2B7F - chains A and B of the 3 polymer chains in the assembly; structure by X-ray diffraction, 2.60 A resolution.

# Chain A (and B)
Name: HTLV protease
Organism: Human T-lymphotropic virus 1
Notes: EC 3.4.23.-; fragment: HTLV Protease Delta-9 (residues 33-148); chain B of this document is another copy of the same molecule, construct and numbering; everything in this record applies to it too
Reference sequence: P10274 (VPRT_HTL1A); residues 1-116 here correspond to UniProt positions 33-148 (UniProt number = residue number + 32)
Amino-acid sequence (116 residues; row label = number of the first residue in the row):
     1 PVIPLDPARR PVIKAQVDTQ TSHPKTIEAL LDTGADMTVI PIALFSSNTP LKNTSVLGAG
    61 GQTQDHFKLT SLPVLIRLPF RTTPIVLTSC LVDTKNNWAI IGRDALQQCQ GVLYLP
Sequence notes: engineered mutation I40 (Leu72 in P10274)
What the authors report for this chain:
  - contacts within the chain: T63-H66 (hydrogen bond), N97-W98
  - binding site for (ACE)APQV(STA)VMHP peptide: M37, T54, L57, A59, L69, W98
  - self-association interface (contacts with another copy of this molecule); pairs are residue here / residue on that copy: R81-P116, L115-P1 (backbone contact), V56, H66, F67, W98
  - binding site for phosphate ion: Y114
  - specificity-determining residues: W98
  - specificity-determining residues: M37, L57, A59 (proposed by the authors, not directly observed)

# How chain A and chain B interact
Pairs across the interface (78; chain A residue first):
  P1(A) - Y114(B)
  P1(A) - L115(B)  hydrogen bond (backbone-backbone)
  V2(A) - L113(B)
  V2(A) - Y114(B)  hydrophobic
  I3(A) - V112(B)
  I3(A) - L113(B)  hydrogen bond (backbone-backbone)
  L5(A) - T33(B)
  L5(A) - Q107(B)
  L5(A) - G111(B)
  D6(A) - R103(B)  hydrogen bond (backbone-side chain)
  P7(A) - D36(B)
  P7(A) - R103(B)  hydrogen bond (backbone-side chain)
  P7(A) - D104(B)
  P7(A) - Q107(B)
  R9(A) - R103(B)
  R10(A) - D36(B)  salt bridge
  R10(A) - R103(B)
  P11(A) - T33(B)
  P11(A) - R103(B)
  L30(A) - G34(B)
  L31(A) - T33(B)  hydrogen bond (backbone-side chain)
  L31(A) - L113(B)  hydrophobic
  L31(A) - L115(B)  hydrophobic
  D32(A) - D32(B)
  D32(A) - T33(B)
  D32(A) - G34(B)  hydrogen bond (side chain-backbone)
  T33(A) - L5(B)
  T33(A) - L31(B)  hydrogen bond (side chain-backbone)
  T33(A) - D32(B)
  T33(A) - T33(B)  hydrogen bond (side chain-backbone)
  G34(A) - D32(B)  hydrogen bond (backbone-side chain)
  D36(A) - P7(B)
  D36(A) - R10(B)  salt bridge
  L57(A) - W98(B)
  G58(A) - A59(B)
  G58(A) - W98(B)  hydrogen bond (backbone-side chain)
  A59(A) - F67(B)
  A59(A) - W98(B)
  G60(A) - H66(B)
  G61(A) - K95(B)
  H66(A) - G60(B)  hydrogen bond (side chain-backbone)
  F67(A) - A59(B)
  R81(A) - P116(B)  hydrogen bond (side chain-backbone)
  W98(A) - L57(B)  hydrophobic
  W98(A) - G58(B)  hydrogen bond (side chain-backbone)
  W98(A) - A59(B)
  R103(A) - D6(B)  hydrogen bond (side chain-backbone)
  R103(A) - P7(B)  hydrogen bond (side chain-backbone)
  R103(A) - R10(B)
  R103(A) - P11(B)
  D104(A) - P7(B)
  L106(A) - L115(B)  hydrophobic
  Q107(A) - L5(B)
  Q107(A) - D6(B)
  Q107(A) - P7(B)
  C109(A) - P116(B)
  Q110(A) - P116(B)
  G111(A) - L5(B)  hydrogen bond (backbone-backbone)
  G111(A) - Y114(B)
  G111(A) - L115(B)
  V112(A) - V2(B)  hydrophobic
  V112(A) - I3(B)
  V112(A) - L113(B)
  V112(A) - Y114(B)  hydrogen bond (backbone-backbone)
  L113(A) - V2(B)
  L113(A) - I3(B)  hydrogen bond (backbone-backbone)
  L113(A) - L31(B)  hydrophobic
  L113(A) - T33(B)
  L113(A) - V112(B)
  Y114(A) - P1(B)
  Y114(A) - V2(B)  hydrophobic
  Y114(A) - G111(B)
  Y114(A) - V112(B)  hydrogen bond (backbone-backbone)
  L115(A) - P1(B)  hydrogen bond (backbone-backbone)
  L115(A) - L106(B)  hydrophobic
  P116(A) - R81(B)  hydrogen bond (backbone-side chain)
  P116(A) - C109(B)
  P116(A) - Q110(B)
Other interface residues (no listed pair), chain A (40 interface residues in all): P4, I13, V56, T63
Other interface residues (no listed pair), chain B (42 interface residues in all): P4, R9, I13, L30, V56, G61, T63, L78

# In short
40 residues of chain A and 42 residues of chain B are in contact, with 21 hydrogen bonds and 2 salt bridges.
Among the polar pairs are R10(A)-D36(B), D6(A)-R103(B) and P7(A)-R103(B). From the paper: a binding site for
(ACE)APQV(STA)VMHP peptide at M37(A), T54(A) and L57(A) among others; a binding site for phosphate ion at
Y114(A).
Chain A and chain B are both HTLV protease (Human T-lymphotropic virus 1); the structure, Crystal structure of
human T-cell leukemia virus protease, a novel target for anti-cancer design, was determined by X-ray
diffraction.
